Entry 3PCE (X-ray diffraction, 2.06 A resolution); this record covers chains M and N of the 12 polymer chains in the assembly.

# Chain M (and N)
Name: Protocatechuate 3,4-dioxygenase
From: Pseudomonas putida
Notes: EC 1.13.11.3; chain N of this document is another copy of the same molecule, construct and numbering; everything in this record applies to it too
UniProtKB: P00437 (PCXB_PSEPU); residues 301-538 here correspond to UniProt positions 1-238 (UniProt number = residue number - 300)
Sequence (238 residues; row label = number of the first residue in the row):
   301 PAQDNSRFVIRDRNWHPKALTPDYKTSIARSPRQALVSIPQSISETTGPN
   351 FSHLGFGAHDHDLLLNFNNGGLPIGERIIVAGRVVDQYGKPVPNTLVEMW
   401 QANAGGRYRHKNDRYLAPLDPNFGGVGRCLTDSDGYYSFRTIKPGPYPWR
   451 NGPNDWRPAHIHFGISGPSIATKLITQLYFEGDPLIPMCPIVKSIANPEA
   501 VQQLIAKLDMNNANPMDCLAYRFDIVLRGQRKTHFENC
Unresolved in the structure: 368-370, 537-538
Covalently attached groups: beta-mercaptoethanol (BME) linked to Cys429
Ion coordination: Fe ion: Tyr408, Tyr447, His460, His462 (together with 3-hydroxyphenylacetate)
Small-molecule neighbours: 3-hydroxyphenylacetate (3HP): Tyr408, Tyr447, Trp449, Arg457, His460, His462, Gln477, Ile491

# Interface between chain M and chain N
Contacting residue pairs - 12 pairs, chain M then chain N:
  Asp323(M) with Asn314(N); Lys318(N), salt bridge
  Lys325(M) with Ala335(N); Leu336(N), hydrogen bond (side chain-backbone); Ser338(N), hydrogen bond
  Ile328(M) with Arg333(N); Ala335(N), hydrophobic
  Asn451(M) with Ser338(N), hydrogen bond (backbone-side chain)
  Gly452(M) with Ser338(N)
  Pro453(M) with Ile310(N), hydrophobic; Ser338(N)
  Asn454(M) with Ile310(N)
Other interface residues (no listed pair), chain N (8 interface residues in all): Val337

# Overview
7 residues of chain M and 8 residues of chain N are in contact; the contacts include 3 hydrogen bonds and 1
salt bridge. Polar pairs include Asp323(M)-Lys318(N), Lys325(M)-Leu336(N) and Lys325(M)-Ser338(N). Chain M
binds 3-hydroxyphenylacetate. Tyr408(M), Tyr447(M), His460(M) and His462(M) form the Fe ion site.
Both chains are Protocatechuate 3,4-dioxygenase (Pseudomonas putida). Entry 3PCE (Structure of protocatechuate
3,4-dioxygenase complexed with 3-hydroxyphenylacetate) was determined by X-ray diffraction, deposited together
with 3PCB, 3PCC, 3PCF, 3PCG, 3PCH and 3PCI.
